PDB entry 2ZTV | X-ray diffraction, 1.95 A resolution | chains A and D of the 4 polymer chains in the assembly

Chain A (and D):
Protein: D(-)-3-hydroxybutyrate dehydrogenase
Source organism: Pseudomonas fragi
Notes: EC 1.1.1.30; chain D of this document is another copy of the same molecule, construct and numbering; everything in this record applies to it too
UniProtKB: Q5KST5 (Q5KST5_PSEFR); residues 1-260 here = UniProt positions 1-260
Sequence (260 residues; row label = number of the first residue in the row):
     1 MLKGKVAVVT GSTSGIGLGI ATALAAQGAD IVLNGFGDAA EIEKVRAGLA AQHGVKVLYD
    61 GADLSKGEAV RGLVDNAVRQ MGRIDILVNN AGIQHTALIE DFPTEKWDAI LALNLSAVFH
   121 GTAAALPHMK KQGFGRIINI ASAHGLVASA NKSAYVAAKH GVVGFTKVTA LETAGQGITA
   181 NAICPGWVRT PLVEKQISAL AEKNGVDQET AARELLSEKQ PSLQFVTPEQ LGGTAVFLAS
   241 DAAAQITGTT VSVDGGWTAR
Metal / ion sites: Mg2+: R260 (shared with R260(D) of chain D)
Residues lining bound ligands: NAD (nicotinamide-adenine-dinucleotide): G11, S12, T13, S14, G15, I16, G17, N34, G35, F36, A62, D63, L64, S65, N90, A91, G92, I93, L113, I140, A141, S142, Y155, K159, P185, G186, W187, V188, T190, P191, L192, V193
Reported in the primary citation:
  - conformationally variable residues (order/disorder transition): A199 to G205
  - catalytic residues: Y155
  - mutagenesis - Q94A, H144A, K152E, K152Q, K152R, W187A, W187F, W187T, W187Y, T190A, T190C, T190S, Q196A, Q196E, Q196N, L215A, W257F, W257Y: decreased catalytic activity
  - mutagenesis - K152A, Y155F, W257A: abolished catalytic activity
  - mutagenesis - L215V: decreased catalytic activity on D-3-HB
  - mutagenesis - L215V: unchanged catalytic activity on NAD
  - mutagenesis - Y155F: abolished binding to D-3-HB

Chain A / chain D interface:
Pairs across the interface (8):
  V147(A) - A259(D)
  V147(A) - R260(D)
  A148(A) - A259(D)  hydrogen bond (backbone-backbone)
  A148(A) - R260(D)
  A259(A) - V147(D)
  A259(A) - A148(D)  hydrogen bond (backbone-backbone)
  R260(A) - V147(D)
  R260(A) - A148(D)
Interface residues without a listed pair, chain A (6 interface residues in all): K219, W257
Interface residues without a listed pair, chain D (6 interface residues in all): K219, W257

Overview:
The chain A/chain D interface involves 6 residues from each chain, with 2 hydrogen bonds. The hydrogen-bonded
pair A148(A)-A259(D) is a backbone contact. Ligands of chain A: NAD. From the paper: the catalytic residue
Y155(A); Q94A, H144A and K152E of chain A, among others, reduce catalytic activity; 22 substitutions were
tested in all.
Both chains are D(-)-3-hydroxybutyrate dehydrogenase (Pseudomonas fragi). Entry 2ZTV (The binary complex of
D-3-hydroxybutyrate dehydrogenase with NAD+) was determined by X-ray diffraction (same publication as 2ZTL,
2ZTM and 2ZTU).
